Entry 1LDY (X-ray diffraction, 2.50 A resolution); this record covers chains A and D.

# Chain A (and D)
Molecule: Alcohol dehydrogenase
Source organism: Equus caballus
Notes: EC 1.1.1.1; chain D of this document is another copy of the same molecule, construct and numbering; everything in this record applies to it too
Reference sequence: P00327 (ADHE_HORSE); numbering as in UniProt (aligned over 1-374)
Sequence (374 residues; row label = number of the first residue in the row):
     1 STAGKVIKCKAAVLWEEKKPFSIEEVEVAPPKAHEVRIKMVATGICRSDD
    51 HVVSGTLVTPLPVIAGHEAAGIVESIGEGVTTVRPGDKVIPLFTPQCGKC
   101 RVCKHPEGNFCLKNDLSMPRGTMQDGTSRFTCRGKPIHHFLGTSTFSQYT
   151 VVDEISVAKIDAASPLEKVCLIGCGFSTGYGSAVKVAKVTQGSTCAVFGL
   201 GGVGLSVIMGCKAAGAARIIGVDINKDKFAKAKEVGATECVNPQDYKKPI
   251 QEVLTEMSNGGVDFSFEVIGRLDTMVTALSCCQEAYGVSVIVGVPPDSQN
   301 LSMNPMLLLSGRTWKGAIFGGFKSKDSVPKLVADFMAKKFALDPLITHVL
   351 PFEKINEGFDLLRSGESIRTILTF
Ion coordination: Zn2+ site 1: C46, H67, C174 (together with cyclohexylformamide); Zn2+ site 2: C97, C100, C103, C111
Small-molecule neighbours:
  - cyclohexylformamide (CXF): C46, S48, L57, H67, F93, L116, L141, C174, V294, I318
  - NAD (nicotinamide-adenine-dinucleotide): C46, R47, S48, H51, F93, C174, T178, G199, L200, G201, G202, V203, G204, V222, D223, I224, N225, K228, V268, I269, G270, R271, T274, V292, G293, V294, A317, I318, F319, L362, R369

# Interface between chain A and chain D
Pairs across the interface (81):
  R101(A) - S258(D)  hydrogen bond (side chain-backbone)
  R101(A) - N259(D)  hydrogen bond (side chain-backbone)
  R101(A) - G260(D)
  R101(A) - G261(D)  hydrogen bond (side chain-backbone)
  R101(A) - Q283(D)
  R101(A) - Y286(D)  hydrogen bond
  V102(A) - Q283(D)
  V102(A) - A285(D)  hydrophobic
  V102(A) - Y286(D)  hydrophobic
  H105(A) - Y286(D)
  F110(A) - E284(D)
  F110(A) - A285(D)  hydrophobic
  F110(A) - S310(D)
  S117(A) - E284(D)
  S258(A) - R101(D)  hydrogen bond (backbone-side chain)
  N259(A) - R101(D)  hydrogen bond (backbone-side chain)
  G260(A) - R101(D)  hydrogen bond (backbone-side chain)
  G261(A) - R101(D)  hydrogen bond (backbone-side chain)
  L272(A) - P305(D)  hydrophobic
  M275(A) - P305(D)  hydrophobic
  Q283(A) - R101(D)
  Q283(A) - V102(D)
  E284(A) - F110(D)
  E284(A) - L112(D)
  E284(A) - S117(D)
  A285(A) - V102(D)  hydrophobic
  A285(A) - F110(D)  hydrophobic
  Y286(A) - R101(D)  hydrogen bond
  Y286(A) - V102(D)  hydrophobic
  Y286(A) - H105(D)
  I291(A) - L308(D)  hydrophobic
  I291(A) - L309(D)
  V292(A) - L309(D)
  G293(A) - L309(D)
  P295(A) - P305(D)  hydrophobic
  Q299(A) - P305(D)
  N300(A) - S302(D)
  N300(A) - M303(D)
  N300(A) - N304(D)  hydrogen bond (side chain-backbone)
  L301(A) - L301(D)
  L301(A) - S302(D)
  L301(A) - M303(D)  hydrogen bond (backbone-backbone)
  L301(A) - P305(D)  hydrophobic
  S302(A) - N300(D)  hydrogen bond
  S302(A) - L301(D)
  M303(A) - N300(D)
  M303(A) - L301(D)  hydrogen bond (backbone-backbone)
  N304(A) - N300(D)
  P305(A) - L272(D)  hydrophobic
  P305(A) - M275(D)  hydrophobic
  P305(A) - P295(D)  hydrophobic
  P305(A) - Q299(D)
  P305(A) - L301(D)  hydrophobic
  L308(A) - I291(D)  hydrophobic
  L308(A) - W314(D)  hydrophobic
  L308(A) - G316(D)  hydrogen bond (backbone-backbone)
  L308(A) - A317(D)
  L309(A) - I291(D)
  L309(A) - V292(D)
  L309(A) - G293(D)
  L309(A) - V294(D)  hydrophobic
  L309(A) - G316(D)
  L309(A) - A317(D)  hydrogen bond (backbone-backbone)
  L309(A) - I318(D)  hydrogen bond (backbone-backbone)
  S310(A) - F110(D)
  G311(A) - G316(D)
  R312(A) - K315(D)
  R312(A) - G316(D)
  T313(A) - T313(D)
  T313(A) - W314(D)
  T313(A) - K315(D)
  W314(A) - L308(D)  hydrophobic
  W314(A) - T313(D)
  W314(A) - W314(D)  hydrogen bond (backbone-backbone)
  K315(A) - R312(D)
  G316(A) - L308(D)  hydrogen bond (backbone-backbone)
  G316(A) - L309(D)
  G316(A) - G311(D)
  G316(A) - R312(D)
  A317(A) - L309(D)  hydrogen bond (backbone-backbone)
  I318(A) - L309(D)  hydrogen bond (backbone-backbone)
Also at the interface, not in a pair above, chain A (42 interface residues in all): G108, L112, D263, V294, S298
Also at the interface, not in a pair above, chain D (41 interface residues in all): G108, S298

# In short
42 residues of chain A and 41 residues of chain D are in contact; the contacts include 20 hydrogen bonds.
Among the polar pairs are R101(A)-S258(D), R101(A)-N259(D) and R101(A)-G261(D). Chain A binds NAD and
cyclohexylformamide. C46(A), H67(A) and C174(A) form the Zn2+ site 1.
Chain A and chain D are both Alcohol dehydrogenase (Equus caballus); the structure, Horse liver alcohol
dehydrogenase complexed to NADH and cyclohexyl formamide (cxf), was determined by X-ray diffraction together
with 1LDE from the same study.
